Entry 1BMV (X-ray diffraction, 3.00 A resolution); this record covers chains 1 and 2 of the 3 polymer chains in the assembly.

# Chain 1
Protein: Protein (icosahedral virus - A domain)
Source organism: Bean pod mottle virus
UniProt: P23009 (VGNM_BPMV); aligned to UniProt positions 821-1005 over residues 1001-1185 (the alignment contains insertions or deletions, so no single offset holds)
Amino-acid sequence (198 residues; row label = number of the first residue in the row):
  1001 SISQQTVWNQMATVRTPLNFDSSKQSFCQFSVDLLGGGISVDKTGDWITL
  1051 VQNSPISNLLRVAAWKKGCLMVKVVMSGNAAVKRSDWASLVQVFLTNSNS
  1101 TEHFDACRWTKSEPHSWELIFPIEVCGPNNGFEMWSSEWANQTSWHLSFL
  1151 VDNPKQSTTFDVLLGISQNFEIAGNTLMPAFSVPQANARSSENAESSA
Not modelled in the structure: 1186-1198

# Chain 2
Protein: Protein (icosahedral virus - B and C domain)
Source organism: Bean pod mottle virus
UniProt: P23009 (VGNM_BPMV); the construct has insertions or renumbered stretches relative to UniProt, so the offset changes along the chain: 3001-3182 = UniProt 447-628; 2001-2192 = UniProt 629-820
Amino-acid sequence (374 residues; numbered 3001 to 2192; the number before each row is that of its first residue):
  3001 METNLFKLSLDDVETPKGSMLDLKISQSKIALPKNTVGGTILRSDLLANF
  3051 LTEGNFRASVDLQRTHRIKGMIKMVATVGIPENTGIALACAMNSSIRGRA
  3101 SSDIYTICSQDCELWNPACTKAMTMSFNPNPCSDAWSLEFLKRTGFHCDI
  3151 ICVTGWTATPMQDVQVTIDWFISSQECVPRTY
  2001 CVLNPQNPFVLNRWMGKLTFPQGTSRSVKRMPLSIGGGAGAKSAILMNMP
  2051 NAVLSMWRYFVGDLVFEVSKMTSPYIKCTVSFFIAFGNLADDTINFEAFP
  2101 HKLVQFGEIQEKVVLKFSQEEFLTAWSTQVRPATTLLADGCPYLYAMVHD
  2151 SSVSTIPGDFVIGVKLTIIENMCAYGLNPGISGSRLLGTIPQ

# Interface between chain 1 and chain 2
Residue-residue contacts (91; chain 1 residue first):
  S1001(1) with L2003(2), hydrogen bond (side chain-backbone); N2004(2)
  I1002(1) with L2003(2), hydrogen bond (backbone-backbone); P2005(2); W2057(2); A2174(2), hydrophobic; G2176(2); L2177(2), hydrophobic
  Q1004(1) with G2176(2); L2177(2), hydrogen bond (side chain-backbone)
  V1007(1) with L2177(2), hydrophobic
  N1009(1) with P2179(2)
  G1036(1) with R3097(2), hydrogen bond (backbone-side chain)
  P1055(1) with S2055(2); N2178(2); P2179(2); G2180(2)
  I1056(1) with M2056(2), hydrophobic
  N1058(1) with I2045(2)
  L1059(1) with A2052(2), hydrophobic; V2053(2)
  V1062(1) with M2047(2), hydrophobic; N2048(2); M2049(2)
  A1064(1) with S3094(2)
  W1065(1) with S3094(2); C3132(2), hydrophobic
  N1129(1) with N3130(2), hydrogen bond; C3132(2), hydrogen bond; F3140(2)
  N1130(1) with C3132(2)
  F1132(1) with C3132(2), hydrophobic
  M1134(1) with S3095(2); T3144(2)
  W1135(1) with R3097(2)
  S1137(1) with R3143(2), hydrogen bond (side chain-backbone); T3144(2)
  E1138(1) with R3143(2), salt bridge
  W1139(1) with E3139(2); F3140(2); R3143(2)
  I1166(1) with L2003(2), hydrophobic; M2056(2), hydrophobic
  S1167(1) with L2003(2)
  Q1168(1) with C2001(2); L2003(2)
  F1170(1) with C2001(2); V2002(2), hydrogen bond (backbone-backbone); Y3182(2)
  E1171(1) with T3181(2), hydrogen bond; Y3182(2)
  I1172(1) with V2002(2), hydrophobic; M2049(2), hydrophobic; T3181(2); Y3182(2), hydrogen bond (backbone-backbone)
  A1173(1) with M2049(2), hydrophobic; R3180(2); T3181(2)
  G1174(1) with M2049(2)
  N1175(1) with N2048(2); M2049(2), hydrogen bond (side chain-backbone); N3093(2), hydrogen bond; S3094(2), hydrogen bond (backbone-backbone); S3095(2), hydrogen bond (backbone-backbone); T3106(2); S3109(2); Q3110(2), hydrogen bond (backbone-side chain)
  T1176(1) with S3095(2); R3097(2)
  L1177(1) with N3093(2); S3095(2), hydrogen bond (backbone-backbone); I3096(2); R3097(2), hydrogen bond (backbone-backbone); A3100(2); S3101(2); T3106(2)
  M1178(1) with R3097(2); T3106(2)
  P1179(1) with R3097(2); R3099(2); A3100(2)
  A1180(1) with A2044(2), hydrophobic; I2045(2); L2046(2), hydrophobic
  F1181(1) with A2044(2); I2045(2), hydrogen bond (backbone-backbone); M2047(2), hydrophobic
  S1182(1) with S2043(2)
  V1183(1) with S2043(2), hydrogen bond (backbone-backbone); I2045(2), hydrophobic; S2182(2)
Other interface residues (no listed pair), chain 1 (41 interface residues in all): S1003, G1037, S1054
Other interface residues (no listed pair), chain 2 (48 interface residues in all): P2050, G2183, P3131, H3147

# Summary
The interface between chain 1 and chain 2 involves 41 residues on one side and 48 on the other, with 19
hydrogen bonds and 1 salt bridge. Among the polar pairs are E1138(1)-R3143(2), S1001(1)-L2003(2) and
Q1004(1)-L2177(2).
Chain 1 is Protein (icosahedral virus - A domain) and chain 2 is Protein (icosahedral virus - B and C domain),
both from Bean pod mottle virus; the structure, Protein-RNA interactions in an icosahedral virus at 3.0
angstroms resolution, was determined by X-ray diffraction.
